Entry 5TYZ (X-ray diffraction, 1.98 A resolution); this record covers chains A and D of the 4 polymer chains in the assembly.

# Chain A
Molecule: DNA-directed DNA/RNA polymerase mu
Organism: Homo sapiens
Notes: EC 2.7.7.7
UniProtKB: Q9NP87 (DPOLM_HUMAN); numbering as in UniProt; present here: 132-397, 410-494
Amino-acid sequence (356 residues; row label = number of the first residue in the row; note: 12 numbers in that range are skipped by the numbering (no residue carries them; nothing is unmodelled there)):
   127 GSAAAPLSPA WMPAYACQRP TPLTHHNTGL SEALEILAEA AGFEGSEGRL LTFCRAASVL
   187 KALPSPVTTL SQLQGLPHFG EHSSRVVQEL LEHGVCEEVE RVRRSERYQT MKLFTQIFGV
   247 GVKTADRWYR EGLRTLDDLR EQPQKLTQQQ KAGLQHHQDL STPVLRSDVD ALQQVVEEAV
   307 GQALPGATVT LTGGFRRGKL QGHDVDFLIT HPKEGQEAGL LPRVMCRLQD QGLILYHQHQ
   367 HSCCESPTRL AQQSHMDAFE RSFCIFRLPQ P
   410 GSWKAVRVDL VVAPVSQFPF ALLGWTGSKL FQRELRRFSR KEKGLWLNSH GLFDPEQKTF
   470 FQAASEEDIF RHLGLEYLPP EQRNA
Not modelled in the structure: 127-136, 365-384
Glycans and other covalent adducts: 2,3-dihydroxy-1,4-dithiobutane (DTT) linked to Cys-180, Cys-352
Construct notes: expression tag (127-131); conflict Gly-410 (Pro in Q9NP87)
Metal / ion sites: Mn2+ site 1: His-208 (shared with DG1(D) of chain D); Mn2+ site 2: Glu-218, His-219; Na+: Thr-241, Ile-243, Val-246 (shared with 1 residue of chain P); Mn2+ site 3: Asp-330, Asp-332 (together with glycolic acid) (shared with 1 residue of chain P); Mn2+ site 4: Asp-330, Asp-332, Asp-418 (shared with 1 residue of chain P); Mn2+ site 5: Glu-386, His-459
Residues lining bound ligands: glycolic acid (GOA): Gly-319, Gly-320, Arg-323, His-329, Asp-330, Asp-332
UniProt features mapped onto this chain:
  - region: Arg-323 to Asp-332 (Involved in ssDNA binding)
  - binding site (Mg(2+)): Asp-330, Asp-332, Asp-418
  - site: Gly-433 (Responsible for the low discrimination between dNTP and rNTP)

# Chain D
Molecule: 4-nt DNA strand
Sequence (4 nucleotides; numbered 1 to 4; the number before each row is that of its first residue):
     1 GCCG
Metal / ion sites: Mn2+: DG1 (shared with His-208(A) of chain A)

# Chain A / chain D interface
Residue-residue contacts (14; chain A residue first):
  Ala-140(A) / DG4(D)  phosphate contact
  Gly-174(A) / DG1(D)  hydrogen bond to the base
  Arg-175(A) / DG1(D)  salt bridge to the phosphate
  Thr-178(A) / DG1(D)  hydrogen bond to the base
  Thr-178(A) / DC2(D)  sugar contact
  Phe-179(A) / DG1(D)  sugar contact
  Pro-203(A) / DC3(D)  phosphate contact
  His-204(A) / DC2(D)  phosphate contact
  His-204(A) / DC3(D)  hydrogen bond to the phosphate
  Gly-206(A) / DC2(D)  hydrogen bond to the phosphate
  Glu-207(A) / DC2(D)  phosphate contact
  His-208(A) / DG1(D)  salt bridge to the phosphate
  His-208(A) / DC2(D)  hydrogen bond to the phosphate
  Ser-209(A) / DC2(D)  hydrogen bond to the phosphate
Interface residues without a listed pair, chain A (14 interface residues in all): Arg-181, Leu-202, Phe-205

# Overview
14 residues of chain A and 4 residues of chain D are in contact, with 6 hydrogen bonds and 2 salt bridges.
Polar pairs include Gly-174(A)/DG1(D), Thr-178(A)/DG1(D) and His-204(A)/DC3(D). Chain A binds glycolic acid.
Curated annotation (UniProt) lists 3 Mg2+-binding residues on chain A.
Here chain A is DNA-directed DNA/RNA polymerase mu (Homo sapiens) and chain D is a 4-nt DNA strand. Entry 5TYZ
(DNA Polymerase Mu Product Complex, Mn2+ (960 min)) was determined by X-ray diffraction together with 5TXX,
5TXZ, 5TYB, 5TYC, 5TYD, 5TYE and 7 further entries from the same study.
